2NVT - chains A and E of the 13 polymer chains in the assembly; structure by X-ray diffraction, 3.36 A resolution.

Chain A:
Molecule: DNA-directed RNA polymerase II largest subunit
Source organism: Saccharomyces cerevisiae
Notes: EC 2.7.7.6
Reference sequence: P04050 (RPB1_YEAST); residue numbers follow UniProt; this construct covers 1-1733
Sequence (1733 residues; numbered 1 to 1733; the number before each row is that of its first residue):
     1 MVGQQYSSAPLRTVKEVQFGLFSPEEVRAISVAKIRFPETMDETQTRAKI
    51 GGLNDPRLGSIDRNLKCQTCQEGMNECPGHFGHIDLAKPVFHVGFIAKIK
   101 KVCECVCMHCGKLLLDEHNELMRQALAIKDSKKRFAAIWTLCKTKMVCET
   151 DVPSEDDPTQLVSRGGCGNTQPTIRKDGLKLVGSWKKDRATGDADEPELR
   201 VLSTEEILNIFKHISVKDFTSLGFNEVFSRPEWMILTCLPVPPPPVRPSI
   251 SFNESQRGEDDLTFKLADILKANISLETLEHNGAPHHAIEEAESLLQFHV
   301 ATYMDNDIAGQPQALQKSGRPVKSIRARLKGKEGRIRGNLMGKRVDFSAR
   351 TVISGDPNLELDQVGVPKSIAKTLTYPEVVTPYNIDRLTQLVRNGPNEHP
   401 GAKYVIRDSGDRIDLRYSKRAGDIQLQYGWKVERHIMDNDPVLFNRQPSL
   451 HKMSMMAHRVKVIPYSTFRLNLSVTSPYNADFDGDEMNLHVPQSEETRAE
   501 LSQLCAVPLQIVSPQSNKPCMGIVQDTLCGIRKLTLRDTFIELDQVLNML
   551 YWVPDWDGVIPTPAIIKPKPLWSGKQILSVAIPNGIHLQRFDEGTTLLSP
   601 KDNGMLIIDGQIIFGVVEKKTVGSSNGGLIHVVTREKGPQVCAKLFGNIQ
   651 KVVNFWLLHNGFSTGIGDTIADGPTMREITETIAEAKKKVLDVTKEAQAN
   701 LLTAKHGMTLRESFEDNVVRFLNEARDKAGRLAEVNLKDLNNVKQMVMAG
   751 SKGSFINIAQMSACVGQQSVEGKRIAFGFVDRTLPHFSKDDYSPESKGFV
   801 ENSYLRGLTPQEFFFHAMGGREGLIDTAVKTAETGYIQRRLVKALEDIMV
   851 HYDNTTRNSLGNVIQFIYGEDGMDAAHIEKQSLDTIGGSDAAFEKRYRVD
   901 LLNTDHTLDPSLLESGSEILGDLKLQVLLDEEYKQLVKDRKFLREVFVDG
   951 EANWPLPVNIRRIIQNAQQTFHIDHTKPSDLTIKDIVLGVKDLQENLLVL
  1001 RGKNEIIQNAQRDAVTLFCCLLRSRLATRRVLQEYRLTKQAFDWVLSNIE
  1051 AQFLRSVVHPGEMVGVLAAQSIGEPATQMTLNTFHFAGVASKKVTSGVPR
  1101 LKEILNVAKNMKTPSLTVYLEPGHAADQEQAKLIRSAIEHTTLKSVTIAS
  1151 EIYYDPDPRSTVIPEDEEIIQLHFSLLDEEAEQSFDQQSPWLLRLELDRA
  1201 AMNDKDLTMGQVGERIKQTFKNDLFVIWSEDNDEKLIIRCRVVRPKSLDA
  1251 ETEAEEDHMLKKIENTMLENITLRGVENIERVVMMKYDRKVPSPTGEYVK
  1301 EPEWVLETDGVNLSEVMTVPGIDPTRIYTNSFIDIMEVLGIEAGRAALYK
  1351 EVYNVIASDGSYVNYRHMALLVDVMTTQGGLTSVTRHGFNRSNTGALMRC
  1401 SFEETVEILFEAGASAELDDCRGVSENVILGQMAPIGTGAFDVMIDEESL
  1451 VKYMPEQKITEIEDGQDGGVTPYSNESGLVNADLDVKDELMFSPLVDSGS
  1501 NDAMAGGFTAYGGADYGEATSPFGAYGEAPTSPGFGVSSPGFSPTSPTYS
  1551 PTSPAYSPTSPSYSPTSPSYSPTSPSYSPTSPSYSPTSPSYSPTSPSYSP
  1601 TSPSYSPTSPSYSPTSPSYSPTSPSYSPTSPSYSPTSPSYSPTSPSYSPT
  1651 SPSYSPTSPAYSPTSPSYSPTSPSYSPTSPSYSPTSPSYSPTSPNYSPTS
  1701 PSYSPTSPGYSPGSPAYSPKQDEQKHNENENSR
Unresolved in the structure: 1-2, 155-160, 187-198, 1177-1186, 1244-1253, 1452-1733
UniProt features mapped onto this chain:
  - region: P248 to D260 (Lid loop), N306 to K323 (Rudder loop), P810 to E822 (Bridging helix)
  - binding site (Zn(2+)): C67, C70, C77, H80, C107, C110, C148, C167
  - binding site (Mg(2+)): D481, D483, D485
  - modified residue: T1471 (Phosphothreonine)
  - cross-link (Glycyl lysine isopeptide (Lys-Gly)): K695 (interchain with G-Cter in ubiquitin), K1246 (interchain with G-Cter in ubiquitin), K1350 (interchain with G-Cter in ubiquitin)
Metal / ion sites: Zn2+ site 1: C67, C70, C77; Zn2+ site 2: C107, C110, C148, C167; Mg2+ site 1: D481, D483 (shared with 1 residue of chain R); Mg2+ site 2 near D481 (its only coordinating residue here)
Residues lining bound ligands: phosphomethylphosphonic acid guanylate ester (G2P): R446, P448, N479, D481, D483
What the authors report for this chain:
  - catalytic residues: H1085 (proposed by the authors, not directly observed)
  - mutagenesis - R446A: abolished growth

Chain E:
Molecule: DNA-directed RNA polymerases I, II, and III 27 kDa polypeptide
Source organism: Saccharomyces cerevisiae
Notes: EC 2.7.7.6
Reference sequence: P20434 (RPB5_YEAST); residues 1-215 here = UniProt positions 1-215
Sequence (215 residues; each row starts with the number of its first residue):
     1 MDQENERNISRLWRAFRTVKEMVKDRGYFITQEEVELPLEDFKAKYCDSM
    51 GRPQRKMMSFQANPTEESISKFPDMGSLWVEFCDEPSVGVKTMKTFVIHI
   101 QEKNFQTGIFVYQNNITPSAMKLVPSIPPATIETFNEAALVVNITHHELV
   151 PKHIRLSSDEKRELLKRYRLKESQLPRIQRADPVALYLGLKRGEVVKIIR
   201 KSETSGRYASYRICM
Unresolved in the structure: 1

Chain A / chain E interface:
Contacting residue pairs - 84 pairs, chain A then chain E:
  D853(A) with R169(E)
  R857(A) with Y168(E), hydrogen bond (side chain-backbone); R169(E); L170(E); Q174(E)
  L860(A) with Q174(E), hydrogen bond (backbone-side chain)
  G861(A) with Q174(E)
  N862(A) with S173(E); Q174(E)
  V863(A) with L170(E), hydrophobic; Q174(E), hydrogen bond (backbone-backbone)
  Q865(A) with Y208(E)
  F866(A) with Y208(E), hydrogen bond (backbone-side chain); Y211(E)
  I867(A) with Y168(E); Y208(E)
  G869(A) with T204(E), hydrogen bond (backbone-side chain)
  E870(A) with R200(E), salt bridge; S202(E), hydrogen bond; T204(E); S205(E), hydrogen bond (backbone-side chain); Y208(E)
  D871(A) with T204(E); S205(E)
  F942(A) with G206(E); R207(E)
  V946(A) with K201(E); G206(E)
  F947(A) with E203(E)
  W954(A) with E203(E)
  N1004(A) with R167(E)
  I1006(A) with E163(E)
  A1010(A) with Y168(E)
  D1013(A) with S205(E), hydrogen bond (backbone-side chain); R207(E)
  A1014(A) with S205(E)
  T1016(A) with S205(E)
  L1017(A) with S205(E), hydrogen bond (backbone-backbone); G206(E)
  M1317(A) with V142(E)
  T1318(A) with R11(E); R14(E); A138(E)
  V1319(A) with R14(E)
  P1320(A) with R7(E)
  P1324(A) with V142(E), hydrophobic; H147(E)
  T1325(A) with H146(E), hydrogen bond (side chain-backbone); H147(E), hydrogen bond (backbone-side chain); E148(E), hydrogen bond (backbone-backbone)
  R1326(A) with H147(E); E148(E)
  I1327(A) with H147(E), hydrogen bond (backbone-side chain)
  E1337(A) with P183(E)
  V1338(A) with I144(E); P183(E)
  L1339(A) with I144(E), hydrophobic; H147(E); V150(E); P183(E); V184(E)
  G1340(A) with D182(E); P183(E)
  I1341(A) with I178(E), hydrophobic; D182(E), hydrogen bond (backbone-side chain); R212(E)
  E1342(A) with P151(E); H153(E); I198(E); R200(E), salt bridge; R212(E), salt bridge
  A1343(A) with L149(E)
  R1345(A) with R200(E)
  A1346(A) with L149(E), hydrophobic
  Y1349(A) with E203(E), hydrogen bond
  Y1365(A) with E203(E); T204(E)
  R1366(A) with T204(E), hydrogen bond
  T1376(A) with R212(E)
  T1377(A) with P176(E); R177(E), hydrogen bond (backbone-backbone)
  Q1378(A) with R177(E), hydrogen bond (backbone-side chain)
  G1379(A) with R177(E); Q179(E)
Also at the interface, not in a pair above, chain A (54 interface residues in all): E945, L956, E1005, I1007, Y1328, M1336, G1380
Also at the interface, not in a pair above, chain E (44 interface residues in all): V141, L175, A209, S210, M215

Summary:
The interface between chain A and chain E involves 54 residues on one side and 44 on the other; the contacts
include 18 hydrogen bonds and 3 salt bridges. Polar pairs include E870(A)-R200(E), E1342(A)-R200(E) and
E1342(A)-R212(E). Ligands of chain A: phosphomethylphosphonic acid guanylate ester. The paper reports the
catalytic residue H1085(A); R446A of chain A abolishes growth.
Here chain A is DNA-directed RNA polymerase II largest subunit and chain E is DNA-directed RNA polymerases I,
II, and III 27 kDa polypeptide, both from Saccharomyces cerevisiae. Entry 2NVT (RNA Polymerase II Elongation
Complex in 150 mM Mg+2 with GMPCPP) was determined by X-ray diffraction, deposited together with 2E2H, 2E2I,
2E2J, 2NVQ, 2NVX, 2NVY, 2NVZ and 2YU9.
